1W2P - chain A; structure by X-ray diffraction, 1.45 A resolution.

Chain A:
Molecule: Endo-1,4-beta-xylanase A precursor
Organism: Cellvibrio japonicus
Notes: EC 3.2.1.8; fragment: catalytic domain, residues 265-611
UniProt: P14768 (XYNA_PSEFL); residues 1-345 here correspond to UniProt positions 265-609 (UniProt number = residue number + 264)
Sequence (348 residues; numbered 0 to 348; 1 number in that range is skipped by the numbering (no residue carries it; nothing is unmodelled there); the number before each row is that of its first residue; numbering starts at 0):
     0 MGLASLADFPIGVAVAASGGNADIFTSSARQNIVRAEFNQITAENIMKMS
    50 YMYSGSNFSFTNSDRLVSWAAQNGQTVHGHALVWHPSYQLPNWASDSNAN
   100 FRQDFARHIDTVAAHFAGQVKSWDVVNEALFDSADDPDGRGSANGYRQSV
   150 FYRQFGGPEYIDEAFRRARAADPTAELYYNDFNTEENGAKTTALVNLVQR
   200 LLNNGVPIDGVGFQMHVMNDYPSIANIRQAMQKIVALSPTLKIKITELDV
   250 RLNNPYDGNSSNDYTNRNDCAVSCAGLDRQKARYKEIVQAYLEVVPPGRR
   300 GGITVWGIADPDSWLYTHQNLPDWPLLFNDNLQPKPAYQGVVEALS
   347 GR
Disordered / not traced: 0, 348
Curated features (UniProtKB/Swiss-Prot):
  - active site: Glu127 (Proton donor), Glu246 (Nucleophile)
Disulfide bonds: Cys269-Cys273
Metal / ion sites: Ca2+: Asn253, Asp256, Asn258, Asn261, Asp262

Summary:
Asn253, Asp256, Asn258, Asn261 and Asp262 coordinate Ca2+. Curated annotation (UniProt) lists active-site
residues Glu127 and Glu246.
Chain A is Endo-1,4-beta-xylanase A precursor (Cellvibrio japonicus); the structure, The 3-dimensional
structure of a xylanase (Xyn10A) from Cellvibrio japonicus, was determined by X-ray diffraction, deposited
together with 1W2V, 1W32 and 1W3H.
